PDB entry 1NSN | X-ray diffraction, 2.80 A resolution | chains H and S of the 3 polymer chains in the assembly

[Chain H]
Name: IGG fab (IGG1, kappa)
From: Mus musculus
Notes: antibody fragment or engineered binder
Sequence (210 residues; numbered 1 to 223 plus 4 insertion-coded residues; 17 numbers in that range are skipped by the numbering (no residue carries them; nothing is unmodelled there); the number before each row is that of its first residue; a row labelled like 82A-82C holds insertion residues (82A, then the next letters in order)):
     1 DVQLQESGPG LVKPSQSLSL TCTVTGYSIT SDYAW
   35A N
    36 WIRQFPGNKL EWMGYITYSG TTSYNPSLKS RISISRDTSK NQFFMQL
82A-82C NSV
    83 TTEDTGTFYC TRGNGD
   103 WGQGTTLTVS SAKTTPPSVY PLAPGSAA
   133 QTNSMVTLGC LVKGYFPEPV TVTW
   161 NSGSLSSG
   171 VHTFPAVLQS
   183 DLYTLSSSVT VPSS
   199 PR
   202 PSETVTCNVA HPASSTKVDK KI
Sequence notes: conflict Ile-29 (Val47 in 1513182), Asp-32 (Glu50 in 1513182), Met-48 (Leu67 in 1513182), Thr-52 (Asn71 in 1513182), Thr-56 (Ser75 in 1513182), Ser-70 (Thr89 in 1513182), Met-80 (Leu99 in 1513182), Gly-88 (Ala110 in 1513182), Phe-90 (Tyr112 in 1513182), Thr-93 (Asp116 in 1513182), Gly-95 (Trp119 in 1513182), Asn-96 (Phe120 in 1513182), Gly-97 (Ala121 in 1513182), Asp-98 (Tyr122 in 1513182), Thr-108 (Leu128 in 1513182), Leu-109 (Val129 in 1513182), Ser-113 (Ala133 in 1513182), Pro-199 (Thr207 in 1513182), Arg-200 (Trp208 in 1513182)
Disulfide bonds: Cys-22/Cys-92, Cys-142/Cys-208

[Chain S]
Name: Staphylococcal nuclease
From: Staphylococcus aureus
Notes: EC 3.1.31.1
UniProt: P00644 (NUC_STAAU); residues 1-149 here correspond to UniProt positions 83-231 (UniProt number = residue number + 82)
Sequence (149 residues; numbered 1 to 149; the number before each row is that of its first residue):
     1 ATSTKKLHKE PATLIKAIDG DTVKLMYKGQ PMTFRLLLVD TPETKHPKKG VEKYGPEASA
    61 FTKKMVENAK KIEVEFDKGQ RTDKYGRGLA YIYADGKMVN EALVRQGLAK VAYVYKPNNT
   121 HEQHLRKSEA QAKKEKLNIW SENDADSGQ
Unresolved in the structure: 1-3, 142-149
Sequence notes: conflict Asn-143 (Asp225 in P00644), Asp-144 (Asn226 in P00644)
UniProt features mapped onto this chain:
  - active site: Arg-35, Glu-43, Arg-87
  - binding site (Ca(2+)): Asp-21, Asp-40, Thr-41

[How chain H and chain S interact]
Contacting residue pairs - 14 pairs, chain H then chain S:
  Tyr-27(H) / Lys-127(S)  hydrogen bond
  Ser-31(H) / His-124(S)  hydrogen bond (backbone-side chain)
  Ser-31(H) / Lys-127(S)  hydrogen bond
  Tyr-50(H) / Asp-95(S)  hydrogen bond (side chain-backbone)
  Tyr-50(H) / Lys-97(S)  hydrogen bond
  Thr-52(H) / Gly-96(S)
  Tyr-53(H) / Met-98(S)  hydrophobic
  Tyr-53(H) / Thr-120(S)
  Tyr-53(H) / His-121(S)  hydrogen bond
  Tyr-53(H) / His-124(S)
  Ser-54(H) / Lys-9(S)
  Ser-54(H) / Gly-96(S)
  Thr-56(H) / Lys-9(S)
  Asn-96(H) / Arg-105(S)  hydrogen bond
Interface residues without a listed pair, chain H (9 interface residues in all): Ser-58
Interface residues without a listed pair, chain S (13 interface residues in all): Tyr-93, Ala-94, Gln-123

[Overview]
9 residues of chain H face 13 of chain S across their interface; the contacts include 7 hydrogen bonds. Among
the polar pairs are Tyr-27(H)/Lys-127(S), Ser-31(H)/His-124(S) and Ser-31(H)/Lys-127(S). UniProt lists 3
active-site residues and 3 Ca2+-binding residues on chain S.
Chain H is IGG fab (IGG1, kappa) (Mus musculus) and chain S is Staphylococcal nuclease (Staphylococcus
aureus); the structure, The crystal structure of antibody N10-staphylococcal nuclease complex at 2.9 angstroms
resolution, was determined by X-ray diffraction.
